PDB entry 6WTP | X-ray diffraction, 2.50 A resolution | chain A

[Chain A]
Protein: Tyrosine-protein kinase JAK2
Organism: Homo sapiens
Notes: EC 2.7.10.2
Reference sequence: O60674 (JAK2_HUMAN); residues 835-1132 here = UniProt positions 835-1132
Amino-acid sequence (309 residues; row label = number of the first residue in the row):
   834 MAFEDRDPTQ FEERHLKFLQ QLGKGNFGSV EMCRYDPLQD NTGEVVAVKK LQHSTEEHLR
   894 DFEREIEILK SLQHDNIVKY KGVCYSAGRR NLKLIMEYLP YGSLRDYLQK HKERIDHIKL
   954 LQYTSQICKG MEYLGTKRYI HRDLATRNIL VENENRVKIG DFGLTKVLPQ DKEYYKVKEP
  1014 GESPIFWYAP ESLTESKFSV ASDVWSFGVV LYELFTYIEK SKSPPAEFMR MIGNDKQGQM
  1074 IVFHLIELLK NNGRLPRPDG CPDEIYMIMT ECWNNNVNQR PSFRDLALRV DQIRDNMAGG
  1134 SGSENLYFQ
Disordered / not traced: 834-843, 847-848, 918-923, 1005, 1011-1015, 1134-1142
Construct notes: initiating methionine (834); expression tag (1133-1142)
Modified positions: Y1007 (O-phosphotyrosine; PTR); Y1008 (O-phosphotyrosine; PTR)
Ligand contacts: U8P (tert-butyl 4-[(4-{1-[3-(cyanomethyl)-1-(ethylsulfonyl)azetidin-3-yl]-1H-pyrazol-4-yl}-7H-pyrrolo[2,3-d]pyrimidin-2-yl)amino]benzoate): L855, G856, K857, G858, G861, S862, V863, A880, K882, V911, M929, E930, Y931, L932, P933, Y934, G935, D939, R980, N981, L983, G993, D994
Swiss-Prot annotation at these positions:
  - active site: D976 (Proton acceptor)
  - binding site (ATP): L855 to V863, K882
  - modified residue (Phosphotyrosine): Y868, Y966, Y972, Y1007, Y1008
  - mutagenesis: K882 (K882E: Loss of ability to up-regulate potassium voltage-gated channel activity of KCNA3)
What the authors report for this chain:
  - binding site for U8P: L932

[Summary]
Bound to chain A: compound U8P. UniProt lists active-site residue D976, 10 ATP-binding residues and one
mutagenesis site. From the paper: a binding site for U8P at L932.
Chain A is Tyrosine-protein kinase JAK2 (Homo sapiens); the structure, Human JAK2 JH1 domain in complex with
PROTAC-intermediate linker handle 3, was determined by X-ray diffraction (same publication as 6WTN, 6WTO and
6WTQ).
